PDB entry 3H6P | X-ray diffraction, 1.91 A resolution | chains B and C of the 4 polymer chains in the assembly

== Chain B ==
Molecule: Esat-6 like protein esxs
From: Mycobacterium tuberculosis
UniProtKB: Q6MX18 (Q6MX18_MYCTU); numbering as in UniProt (aligned over 1-97)
Sequence (111 residues; numbered -13 to 97; the number before each row is that of its first residue; numbers below 1 keep their minus sign (Met-13 is residue -13)):
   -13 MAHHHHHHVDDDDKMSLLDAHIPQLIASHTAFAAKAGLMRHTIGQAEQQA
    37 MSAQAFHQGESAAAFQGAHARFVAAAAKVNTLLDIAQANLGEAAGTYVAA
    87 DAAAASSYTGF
Unresolved in the structure: -13 to 13, 81-97

== Chain C ==
Molecule: ESAT-6-like protein esxR
From: Mycobacterium tuberculosis
UniProtKB: P64093 (ESXR_MYCTU); residue numbers follow UniProt; this construct covers 1-96
Sequence (96 residues; each row starts with the number of its first residue):
     1 MSQIMYNYPAMMAHAGDMAGYAGTLQSLGADIASEQAVLSSAWQGDTGIT
    51 YQGWQTQWNQALEDLVRAYQSMSGTHESNTMAMLARDGAEAAKWGG
Unresolved in the structure: 1-19, 76-96

== How chain B and chain C interact ==
Pairs across the interface - 32 pairs, chain B then chain C:
  Phe51(B) - Met72(C)  hydrophobic
  Ala54(B) - Ala68(C)
  Ala54(B) - Ser71(C)
  Ala54(B) - Met72(C)
  His55(B) - Met72(C)
  Arg57(B) - Ala68(C)
  Arg57(B) - Ser71(C)
  Phe58(B) - Leu65(C)  hydrophobic
  Phe58(B) - Ala68(C)
  Phe58(B) - Tyr69(C)
  Phe58(B) - Met72(C)  hydrophobic
  Ala61(B) - Asp64(C)
  Ala61(B) - Leu65(C)
  Ala62(B) - Leu65(C)
  Lys64(B) - Ala61(C)
  Val65(B) - Trp58(C)  hydrophobic
  Val65(B) - Ala61(C)  hydrophobic
  Leu68(B) - Trp54(C)  hydrogen bond (backbone-side chain)
  Leu68(B) - Gln57(C)
  Leu68(B) - Trp58(C)  hydrophobic
  Leu69(B) - Trp58(C)  hydrophobic
  Ile71(B) - Ile49(C)  hydrophobic
  Ala72(B) - Trp43(C)  hydrophobic
  Ala72(B) - Trp54(C)  hydrophobic
  Ala74(B) - Gln44(C)
  Asn75(B) - Trp43(C)
  Asn75(B) - Gln44(C)  hydrogen bond (backbone-side chain)
  Asn75(B) - Thr47(C)  hydrogen bond
  Leu76(B) - Leu39(C)
  Leu76(B) - Trp43(C)  hydrophobic
  Ala79(B) - Leu39(C)
  Ala79(B) - Ala42(C)  hydrophobic
Also at the interface, not in a pair above, chain C (17 interface residues in all): Ile32

== Overview ==
The chain B/chain C interface involves 17 residues from each chain; the contacts include 3 hydrogen bonds.
Polar pairs include Leu68(B)-Trp54(C), Asn75(B)-Gln44(C) and Asn75(B)-Thr47(C).
Here chain B is Esat-6 like protein esxs and chain C is ESAT-6-like protein esxR, both from Mycobacterium
tuberculosis. Entry 3H6P (Crystal structure of Rv3019c-Rv3020c from Mycobacterium tuberculosis) was determined
by X-ray diffraction.
